PDB entry 4W5S | X-ray diffraction, 2.80 A resolution | chain A

# Chain A
Protein: Tankyrase-1
From: Homo sapiens
Notes: EC 2.4.2.30; fragment: PARP Domain
Reference sequence: O95271 (TNKS1_HUMAN); residues 1105-1314 here = UniProt positions 1105-1314
Chain sequence (211 residues; each row starts with the number of its first residue):
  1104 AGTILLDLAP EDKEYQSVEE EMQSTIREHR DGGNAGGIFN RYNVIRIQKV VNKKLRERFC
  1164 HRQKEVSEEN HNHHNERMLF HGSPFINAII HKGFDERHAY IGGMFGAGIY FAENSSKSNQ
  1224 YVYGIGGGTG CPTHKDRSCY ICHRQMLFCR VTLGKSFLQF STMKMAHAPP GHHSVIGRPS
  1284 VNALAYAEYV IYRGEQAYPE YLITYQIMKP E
Not modelled in the structure: 1284-1285
Differences from the reference sequence: expression tag (1104); conflict Ala-1286 (Gly in O95271)
Ion coordination: Zn2+: Cys-1234, His-1237, Cys-1242, Cys-1245
Small-molecule neighbours: compound (3J1; 8-(hydroxymethyl)-2-[4-(1-methyl-1H-pyrazol-4-yl)phenyl]quinazolin-4(3H)-one): Phe-1183, His-1184, Gly-1185, Ser-1186, Pro-1187, Phe-1188, His-1201, Ala-1202, Tyr-1203, Tyr-1213, Phe-1214, Ala-1215, Lys-1220, Ser-1221, Tyr-1224, Ile-1228, Glu-1291
What the authors report for this chain:
  - binding site for compound: Gly-1185, Tyr-1213, Tyr-1224, Glu-1291
  - conformationally variable residues (side-chain flip): Tyr-1203

# In short
Chain A binds compound. The Zn2+ site is built by Cys-1234, His-1237, Cys-1242 and Cys-1245. The paper reports
a binding site for compound at Gly-1185, Tyr-1213 and Tyr-1224 among others; conformational variability at
Tyr-1203.
Chain A is Tankyrase-1 (Homo sapiens); the structure, Tankyrase in complex with compound, was determined by
X-ray diffraction, deposited together with 4W6E.
